Entry 2A6E (X-ray diffraction, 2.80 A resolution); this record covers chains B and D of the 6 polymer chains in the assembly.

# Chain B
Molecule: DNA-directed RNA polymerase alpha chain
From: Thermus thermophilus
Notes: EC 2.7.7.6
UniProt: Q5SHR6 (RPOA_THET8); numbering as in UniProt (aligned over 1-315)
Amino-acid sequence (315 residues; each row starts with the number of its first residue):
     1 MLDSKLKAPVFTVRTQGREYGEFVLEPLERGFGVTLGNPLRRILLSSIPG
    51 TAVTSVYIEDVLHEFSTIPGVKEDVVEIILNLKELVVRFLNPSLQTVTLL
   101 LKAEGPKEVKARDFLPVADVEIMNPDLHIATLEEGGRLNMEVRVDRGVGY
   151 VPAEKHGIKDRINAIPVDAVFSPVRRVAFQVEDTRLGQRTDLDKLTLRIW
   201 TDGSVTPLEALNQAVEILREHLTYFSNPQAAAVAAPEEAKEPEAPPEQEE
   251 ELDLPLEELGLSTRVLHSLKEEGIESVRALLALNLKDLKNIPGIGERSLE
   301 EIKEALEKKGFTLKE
Not modelled in the structure: 230-315

# Chain D
Molecule: DNA-directed RNA polymerase beta' chain
From: Thermus thermophilus
Notes: EC 2.7.7.6
UniProt: Q8RQE8 (RPOC_THET8); residue numbers follow UniProt; this construct covers 1-1524
Amino-acid sequence (1524 residues; numbered 1 to 1524; the number before each row is that of its first residue):
     1 MKKEVRKVRIALASPEKIRSWSYGEVEKPETINYRTLKPERDGLFDERIF
    51 GPIKDYECACGKYKRQRFEGKVCERCGVEVTKSIVRRYRMGHIELATPAA
   101 HIWFVKDVPSKIGTLLDLSATELEQVLYFSKYIVLDPKGAILNGVPVEKR
   151 QLLTDEEYRELRYGKQETYPLPPGVDALVKDGEEVVKGQELAPGVVSRLD
   201 GVALYRFPRRVRVEYVKKERAGLRLPLAAWVEKEAYKPGEILAELPEPYL
   251 FRAEEEGVVELKELEEGAFLVLRREDEPVATYFLPVGMTPLVVHGEIVEK
   301 GQPLAEAKGLLRMPRQVRAAQVEAEEEGETVYLTLFLEWTEPKDYRVQPH
   351 MNVVVPEGARVEAGDKIVAAIDPEEEVIAEAEGVVHLHEPASILVVKARV
   401 YPFEDDVEVSTGDRVAPGDVLADGGKVKSDVYGRVEVDLVRNVVRVVESY
   451 DIDARMGAEAIQQLLKELDLEALEKELLEEMKHPSRARRAKARKRLEVVR
   501 AFLDSGNRPEWMILEAVPVLPPDLRPMVQVDGGRFATSDLNDLYRRLINR
   551 NNRLKKLLAQGAPEIIIRNEKRMLQEAVDALLDNGRRGAPVTNPGSDRPL
   601 RSLTDILSGKQGRFRQNLLGKRVDYSGRSVIVVGPQLKLHQCGLPKRMAL
   651 ELFKPFLLKKMEEKGIAPNVKAARRMLERQRDIKDEVWDALEEVIHGKVV
   701 LLNRAPTLHRLGIQAFQPVLVEGQSIQLHPLVCEAFNADFDGDQMAVHVP
   751 LSSFAQAEARIQMLSAHNLLSPASGEPLAKPSRDIILGLYYITQVRKEKK
   801 GAGLEFATPEEALAAHERGEVALNAPIKVAGRETSVGRLKYVFANPDEAL
   851 LAVAHGIVDLQDVVTVRYMGKRLETSPGRILFARIVAEAVEDEKVAWELI
   901 QLDVPQEKNSLKDLVYQAFLRLGMEKTARLLDALKYYGFTFSTTSGITIG
   951 IDDAVIPEEKKQYLEEADRKLLQIEQAYEMGFLTDRERYDQILQLWTETT
  1001 EKVTQAVFKNFEENYPFNPLYVMAQSGARGNPQQIRQLCGLRGLMQKPSG
  1051 ETFEVPVRSSFREGLTVLEYFISSHGARKGGADTALRTADSGYLTRKLVD
  1101 VTHEIVVREADCGTTNYISVPLFQPDEVTRSLRLRKRADIEAGLYGRVLA
  1151 REVEVLGVRLEEGRYLSMDDVHLLIKAAEAGEIQEVPVRSPLTCQTRYGV
  1201 CQKCYGYDLSMARPVSIGEAVGIVAAQSIGEPGTQLTMRTFHTGGVAGAA
  1251 DITQGLPRVIELFEARRPKAKAVISEIDGVVRIEETEEKLSVFVESEGFS
  1301 KEYKLPKEARLLVKDGDYVEAGQPLTRGAIDPHQLLEAKGPEAVERYLVE
  1351 EIQKVYRAQGVKLHDKHIEIVVRQMMKYVEVTDPGDSRLLEGQVLEKWDV
  1401 EALNERLIAEGKTPVAWKPLLMGVTKSALSTKSWLSAASFQNTTHVLTEA
  1451 AIAGKKDELIGLKENVILGRLIPAGTGSDFVRFTQVVDQKTLKAIEEARK
  1501 EAVEAKERPAARRGVKREQPGKQA
Not modelled in the structure: 1, 252-363, 1506-1524
Ion coordination: Zn2+ site 1: C58, C60, C73, C76; Mg2+: D739, D741, D743; Zn2+ site 2: C1112, C1194, C1201, C1204

# How chain B and chain D interact
Contacting residue pairs - 22 pairs, chain B then chain D:
  S46(B) with H855(D)
  F65(B) with F806(D), hydrophobic; L813(D), hydrophobic
  E77(B) with R872(D)
  L80(B) with A844(D); R867(D)
  N81(B) with R867(D)
  K83(B) with V842(D); E848(D), salt bridge
  E84(B) with N845(D), hydrogen bond
  G149(B) with H855(D)
  Y150(B) with A852(D), hydrophobic; H855(D), hydrogen bond (backbone-side chain); I857(D), hydrophobic
  P152(B) with I857(D), hydrophobic
  E154(B) with V821(D); K840(D)
  V170(B) with E848(D)
  R175(B) with L851(D)
  R176(B) with R884(D); E888(D), salt bridge
  R185(B) with D689(D), salt bridge
Interface residues without a listed pair, chain B (19 interface residues in all): H63, D74, V76, D168
Interface residues without a listed pair, chain D (20 interface residues in all): E810, F843, D847

# Overview
19 residues of chain B face 20 of chain D across their interface; the contacts include 2 hydrogen bonds and 3
salt bridges. Polar contacts include K83(B)-E848(D), R176(B)-E888(D) and R185(B)-D689(D). The Zn2+ site 1 is
built by C58(D), C60(D), C73(D) and C76(D).
Chain B is DNA-directed RNA polymerase alpha chain and chain D is DNA-directed RNA polymerase beta' chain,
both from Thermus thermophilus; the structure, Crystal structure of the T. Thermophilus RNA polymerase
holoenzyme, was determined by X-ray diffraction together with 2A68 and 2A69 from the same study.
